Entry 5CKG (X-ray diffraction, 1.75 A resolution); this record covers chain A.

Chain A:
Molecule: Beta-2-microglobulin
From: Homo sapiens
UniProt: P61769 (B2MG_HUMAN); residues 1-99 here correspond to UniProt positions 21-119 (UniProt number = residue number + 20)
Chain sequence (100 residues; row label = number of the first residue in the row; numbering starts at 0):
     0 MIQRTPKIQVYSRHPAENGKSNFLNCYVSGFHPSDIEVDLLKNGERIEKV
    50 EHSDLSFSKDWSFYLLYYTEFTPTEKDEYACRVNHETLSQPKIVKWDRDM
Disulfide bonds: Cys25-Cys80
Construct notes: initiating methionine (0); engineered mutation Glu85 (Val105 in P61769)
Curated features (UniProtKB/Swiss-Prot):
  - modified residue: Gln2 (Pyrrolidone carboxylic acid)
  - glycosylation: Ile1 (N-linked (Glc) (glycation) isoleucine), Lys19 (N-linked (Glc) (glycation) lysine), Lys41 (N-linked (Glc) (glycation) lysine), Lys48 (N-linked (Glc) (glycation) lysine), Lys58 (N-linked (Glc) (glycation) lysine), Lys91 (N-linked (Glc) (glycation) lysine), Lys94 (N-linked (Glc) (glycation) lysine)
What the authors report for this chain:
  - conformationally variable residues (loop rearrangement): Arg12 to Asn21
  - mutagenesis - V85E (Tm change 3 degC): decreased stability

Summary:
The paper reports that V85E reduces stability; conformational variability at Arg12.
Chain A is Beta-2-microglobulin (Homo sapiens); the structure, Human beta-2 microglobulin mutant V85E, was
determined by X-ray diffraction together with 5CFH and 5CKA from the same study.
